1S2U - chains A and B; structure by X-ray diffraction, 2.00 A resolution.

# Chain A (and B)
Name: Phosphoenolpyruvate phosphomutase
Source organism: Mytilus edulis
Notes: EC 5.4.2.9; chain B of this document is another copy of the same molecule, construct and numbering; everything in this record applies to it too
UniProtKB: P56839 (PEPM_MYTED); numbering as in UniProt (aligned over 1-295)
Amino-acid sequence (295 residues; numbered 1 to 295; the number before each row is that of its first residue):
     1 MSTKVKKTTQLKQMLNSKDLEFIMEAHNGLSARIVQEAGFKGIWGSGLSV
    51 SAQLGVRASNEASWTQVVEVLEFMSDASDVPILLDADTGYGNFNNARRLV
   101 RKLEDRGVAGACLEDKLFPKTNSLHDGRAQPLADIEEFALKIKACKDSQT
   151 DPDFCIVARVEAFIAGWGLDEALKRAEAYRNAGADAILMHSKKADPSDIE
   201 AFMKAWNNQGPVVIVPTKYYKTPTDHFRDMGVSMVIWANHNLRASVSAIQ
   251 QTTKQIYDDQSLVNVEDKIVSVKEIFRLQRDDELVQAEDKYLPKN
Not modelled in the structure: 1-4, 295 (chain B: 1-4, 294-295)
Construct notes: engineered mutation Ala-58 (Asp in P56839)
Swiss-Prot annotation at these positions:
  - mutagenesis: Asp-85 (D85A: Strongly reduces enzyme activity and increases KM), Asp-87 (D87A: Strongly reduces enzyme activity), Glu-114 (E114A: Strongly reduces enzyme activity), Asn-122 (N122A/D: Strongly reduces enzyme activity), Arg-159 (R159A: Strongly reduces enzyme activity), His-190 (H190A: Strongly reduces enzyme activity)

# Chain A / chain B interface
Residue-residue contacts - 39 pairs, chain A then chain B:
  Glu-72(A) / Lys-102(B)  salt bridge
  Glu-72(A) / Arg-106(B)  salt bridge
  Phe-73(A) / Arg-98(B)
  Asp-76(A) / Lys-102(B)  salt bridge
  Phe-93(A) / Ala-287(B)
  Phe-93(A) / Glu-288(B)
  Phe-93(A) / Tyr-291(B)  hydrophobic
  Phe-93(A) / Leu-292(B)  hydrophobic
  Asn-94(A) / Leu-284(B)
  Arg-97(A) / Glu-283(B)  salt bridge
  Arg-97(A) / Leu-284(B)
  Arg-97(A) / Ala-287(B)
  Arg-98(A) / Phe-73(B)
  Lys-102(A) / Glu-72(B)  salt bridge
  Lys-102(A) / Asp-76(B)  salt bridge
  Arg-106(A) / Glu-72(B)  salt bridge
  Arg-106(A) / Arg-106(B)
  Glu-136(A) / Pro-293(B)
  Leu-140(A) / Lys-290(B)
  Leu-140(A) / Tyr-291(B)
  Leu-140(A) / Leu-292(B)
  Ala-144(A) / Tyr-291(B)  hydrophobic
  Asp-147(A) / Lys-290(B)  salt bridge
  Asp-147(A) / Tyr-291(B)  hydrogen bond
  Glu-283(A) / Arg-97(B)  salt bridge
  Leu-284(A) / Asn-94(B)
  Ala-287(A) / Phe-93(B)
  Ala-287(A) / Arg-97(B)
  Glu-288(A) / Phe-93(B)
  Lys-290(A) / Leu-140(B)
  Tyr-291(A) / Phe-93(B)  hydrophobic
  Tyr-291(A) / Leu-140(B)
  Tyr-291(A) / Ala-144(B)  hydrophobic
  Tyr-291(A) / Asp-147(B)  hydrogen bond
  Leu-292(A) / Phe-93(B)  hydrophobic
  Pro-293(A) / Asp-134(B)
  Pro-293(A) / Glu-136(B)
  Pro-293(A) / Glu-137(B)
  Pro-293(A) / Leu-140(B)
Interface residues without a listed pair, chain A (25 interface residues in all): Asp-105, Asp-134, Glu-137, Lys-143
Interface residues without a listed pair, chain B (25 interface residues in all): Asp-105, Lys-143

# In short
The chain A/chain B interface involves 25 residues from each chain, with 2 hydrogen bonds and 9 salt bridges.
Polar contacts include Glu-72(A)/Lys-102(B), Glu-72(A)/Arg-106(B) and Asp-76(A)/Lys-102(B). Curated annotation
(UniProt) lists 6 mutagenesis sites on chain A.
Both chains are Phosphoenolpyruvate phosphomutase (Mytilus edulis). Entry 1S2U (Crystal structure of the D58A
phosphoenolpyruvate mutase mutant protein) was determined by X-ray diffraction together with 1S2T, 1S2V and
1S2W from the same study.
